3IL6 - chain A; structure by X-ray diffraction, 2.50 A resolution.

== Chain A ==
Name: 3-oxoacyl-[acyl-carrier-protein] synthase 3
Source organism: Enterococcus faecalis
Notes: EC 2.3.1.180
UniProtKB: Q820T1 (FABH_ENTFA); residues 5-325 here correspond to UniProt positions 1-321 (UniProt number = residue number - 4)
Chain sequence (321 residues; row label = number of the first residue in the row):
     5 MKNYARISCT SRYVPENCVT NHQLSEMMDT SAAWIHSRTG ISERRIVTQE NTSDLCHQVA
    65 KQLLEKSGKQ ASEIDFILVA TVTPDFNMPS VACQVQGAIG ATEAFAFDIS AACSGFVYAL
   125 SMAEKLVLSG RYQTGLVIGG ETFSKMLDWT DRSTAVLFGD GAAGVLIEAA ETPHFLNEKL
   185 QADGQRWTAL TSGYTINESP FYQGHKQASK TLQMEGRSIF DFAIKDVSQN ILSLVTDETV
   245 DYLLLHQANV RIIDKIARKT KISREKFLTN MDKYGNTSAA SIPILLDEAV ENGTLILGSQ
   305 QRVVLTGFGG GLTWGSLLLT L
Unresolved in the structure: 5
Sequence notes: engineered mutation Ala36 (Asp32 in Q820T1), Ala37 (Glu33 in Q820T1), Thr192 (Ala188 in Q820T1)
Modified residues: Cys117 (s-acetyl-cysteine; SCY)
Ligand contacts: B83 (2-[({4-[(3R,5S)-3,5-dimethylpiperidin-1-yl]-3-phenoxyphenyl}carbonyl)amino]benzoic acid): Arg42, Thr43, Cys117, Arg156, Ser157, Thr158, Val160, Leu161, Leu194, Met218, Gly220, Arg221, Ile223, Phe224, Phe226, Ala227, His250, Ala252, Asn253, Ile256, Asn280, Phe312, Gly313
Swiss-Prot annotation at these positions:
  - region: Gln251 to Arg255 (ACP-binding)
  - active site: Cys117, His250, Asn280
From the paper describing this entry:
  - binding site for B83: Phe224, His250, Asn280, Phe312, Gly313
  - specificity-determining residues: Phe226, Val231 (proposed by the authors, not directly observed)

== In short ==
Chain A binds compound B83. Curated annotation (UniProt) lists 3 active-site residues. From the paper: a
binding site for B83 at Phe224, His250 and Asn280 among others; specificity determinants Phe226 and Val231.
Chain A is 3-oxoacyl-[acyl-carrier-protein] synthase 3 (Enterococcus faecalis); the structure, Structure of E.
faecalis FabH in complex with 2-({4-[(3R,5S)-3,5-dimethylpiperidin-1-yl]-3-phenoxybenzoyl}amino)benzoic acid,
was determined by X-ray diffraction (same publication as 3IL3, 3IL4, 3IL5, 3IL7 and 3IL9).
